Entry 4WU9 (X-ray diffraction, 2.60 A resolution); this record covers chains G and I of the 10 polymer chains in the assembly.

# Chain G
Name: Histone H2A type 1
From: Xenopus laevis
Reference sequence: P06897 (H2A1_XENLA); residues 1-129 here correspond to UniProt positions 2-130 (UniProt number = residue number + 1)
Amino-acid sequence (129 residues; row label = number of the first residue in the row):
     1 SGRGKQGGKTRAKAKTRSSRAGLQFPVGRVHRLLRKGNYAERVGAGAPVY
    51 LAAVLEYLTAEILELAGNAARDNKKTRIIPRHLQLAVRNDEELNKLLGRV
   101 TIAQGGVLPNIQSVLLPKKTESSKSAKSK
Unresolved in the structure: 1-13, 120-129
Sequence notes: engineered mutation Arg99 (Gly100 in P06897), Ser123 (Ala124 in P06897)

# Chain I
Molecule: 145-nt DNA strand
Sequence (145 nucleotides; numbered -72 to 72; the number before each row is that of its first residue; numbers below 1 keep their minus sign (DA-72 is residue -72)):
   -72 ATCAATATCCACCTGCAGATACTACCAAAAGTGTATTTGGAAACTGCTCC
   -22 ATCAAAAGGCATGTTCAGCTGAATCAGCTGAACATGCCTTTTGATGGAGC
    28 AGTTTCCAAATACACTTTTGGTAGTATCTGCAGGTGGATATTGAT
Bound ions: Pt ion near DG-14 (its only coordinating residue here)

# Interface between chain G and chain I
Pairs across the interface (14):
  Arg29(G) with DG47(I), hydrogen bond to the phosphate; DG48(I), salt bridge to the phosphate
  Arg35(G) with DT38(I), salt bridge to the phosphate
  Arg42(G) with DA37(I), hydrogen bond to the sugar; DT38(I), phosphate contact
  Val43(G) with DT38(I), hydrogen bond to the phosphate
  Gly44(G) with DA37(I), phosphate contact
  Ala45(G) with DA37(I), hydrogen bond to the phosphate
  Lys75(G) with DC58(I), phosphate contact; DA59(I), salt bridge to the phosphate
  Thr76(G) with DG57(I), phosphate contact; DC58(I), hydrogen bond to the phosphate
  Arg77(G) with DG57(I), sugar contact; DC58(I), hydrogen bond to the phosphate
Interface residues without a listed pair, chain G (11 interface residues in all): Glu41, Lys74

# In short
Chain G and chain I form an interface of 11 and 7 residues respectively, with 6 hydrogen bonds and 3 salt
bridges. Among the polar pairs are Arg42(G)-DA37(I), Arg29(G)-DG47(I) and Val43(G)-DT38(I).
Chain G is Histone H2A type 1 (Xenopus laevis) and chain I is a 145-nt DNA strand; the structure, Structure of
cisPtNAP-NCP145, was determined by X-ray diffraction, deposited together with 4WU8.
